PDB entry 8HVV | X-ray diffraction, 1.95 A resolution | chains A and B

Chain A (and B):
Molecule: 3C-like proteinase nsp5
Organism: Severe acute respiratory syndrome coronavirus 2
Notes: EC 3.4.22.69; chain B of this document is another copy of the same molecule, construct and numbering; everything in this record applies to it too
Reference sequence: P0DTC1 (R1A_SARS2); residues 3-301 here correspond to UniProt positions 3266-3564 (UniProt number = residue number + 3263)
Amino-acid sequence (299 residues; row label = number of the first residue in the row):
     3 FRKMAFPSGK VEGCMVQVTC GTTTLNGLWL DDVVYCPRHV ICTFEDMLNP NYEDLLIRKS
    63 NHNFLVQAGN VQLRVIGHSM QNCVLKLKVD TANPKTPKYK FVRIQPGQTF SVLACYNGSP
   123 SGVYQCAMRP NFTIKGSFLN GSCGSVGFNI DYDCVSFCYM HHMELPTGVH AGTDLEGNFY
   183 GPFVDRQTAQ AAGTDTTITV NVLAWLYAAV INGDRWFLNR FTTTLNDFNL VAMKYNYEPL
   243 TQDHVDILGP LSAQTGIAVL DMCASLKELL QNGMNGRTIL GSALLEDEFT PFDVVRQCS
Not modelled in the structure: 46-48 (chain B: fully traced)
Construct notes: engineered mutation Phe-46 (Ser3309 in P0DTC1)
Residues lining bound ligands: 80I ([(3S)-3-[[(2S)-2-[(4-methoxy-1H-indol-2-yl)carbonylamino]-4-methyl-pentanoyl]amino]-2-oxidanylidene-4-[(3R)-2-oxidanylidene-3,4-dihydropyrrol-3-yl]butyl] dihydrogen phosphate): Thr-25, His-41, Phe-140, Leu-141, Asn-142, Gly-143, Ser-144, Cys-145, His-163, His-164, Met-165, Glu-166, Pro-168, His-172, Asp-187, Arg-188, Gln-189, Thr-190, Ala-191
What the authors report for this chain:
  - binding site for 80I: Phe-140, Gly-143, Cys-145, His-163, His-164, Glu-166, Gln-189
  - catalytic residues: His-41, Cys-145
  - mutagenesis - S46F: decreased binding to 80I (from molecular simulation)

Chain A / chain B interface:
Residue-residue contacts (54; chain A residue first):
  Arg-4(A) with Tyr-126(B); Gln-127(B), hydrogen bond (side chain-backbone); Cys-128(B); Lys-137(B), hydrogen bond (side chain-backbone); Ser-139(B)
  Lys-5(A) with Arg-4(B); Tyr-126(B)
  Met-6(A) with Gly-124(B); Val-125(B); Tyr-126(B), hydrophobic; Ser-139(B)
  Ala-7(A) with Gly-124(B); Val-125(B), hydrogen bond (backbone-backbone)
  Phe-8(A) with Val-125(B)
  Pro-9(A) with Ser-10(B); Glu-14(B); Leu-115(B), hydrophobic; Pro-122(B); Ser-123(B); Gly-124(B)
  Ser-10(A) with Pro-9(B); Ser-10(B), hydrogen bond (side chain-backbone); Glu-14(B), hydrogen bond (backbone-side chain)
  Gly-11(A) with Gly-11(B); Glu-14(B), hydrogen bond (backbone-side chain)
  Glu-14(A) with Pro-9(B); Ser-10(B), hydrogen bond (side chain-backbone); Gly-11(B), hydrogen bond (side chain-backbone)
  Pro-122(A) with Pro-9(B), hydrophobic
  Ser-123(A) with Pro-9(B)
  Gly-124(A) with Met-6(B); Ala-7(B); Pro-9(B)
  Val-125(A) with Met-6(B); Ala-7(B), hydrogen bond (backbone-backbone); Phe-8(B); Val-125(B), hydrophobic
  Tyr-126(A) with Arg-4(B); Lys-5(B); Met-6(B), hydrophobic
  Gln-127(A) with Arg-4(B), hydrogen bond (backbone-side chain)
  Cys-128(A) with Arg-4(B)
  Lys-137(A) with Arg-4(B), hydrogen bond (backbone-side chain)
  Gly-138(A) with Arg-4(B)
  Ser-139(A) with Met-6(B); Gln-299(B), hydrogen bond
  Leu-141(A) with Gln-299(B); Cys-300(B); Ser-301(B)
  Arg-298(A) with Ser-123(B), hydrogen bond (side chain-backbone); Gly-124(B)
  Gln-299(A) with Ser-139(B); Leu-141(B)
  Ser-301(A) with Leu-141(B)
Other interface residues (no listed pair), chain A (26 interface residues in all): Lys-12, Leu-115, Cys-300
Other interface residues (no listed pair), chain B (26 interface residues in all): Phe-3, Gly-138, Glu-290

Overview:
Chain A and chain B each contribute 26 residues to their interface; the contacts include 13 hydrogen bonds.
Polar pairs include Arg-4(A)/Gln-127(B), Arg-4(A)/Lys-137(B) and Ser-10(A)/Ser-10(B). Chain A binds compound
80I. The paper reports catalytic residues His-41(A) and Cys-145(A); S46F of chain A reduces binding to 80I.
Both chains are 3C-like proteinase nsp5 (Severe acute respiratory syndrome coronavirus 2). Entry 8HVV (Crystal
structure of SARS-Cov-2 main protease S46F mutant in complex with PF07304814) was determined by X-ray
diffraction together with 8HVU, 8HVW, 8HVX, 8HVY and 8HVZ from the same study.
